8AIX - chains H and L of the 24 polymer chains in the assembly; structure by electron microscopy, 5.80 A resolution (low resolution: residue-level contacts below are approximate; hydrogen-bond / salt-bridge calls are withheld).

== Chain H (and L) ==
Protein: Crescentin
From: Caulobacter vibrioides
Notes: chain L of this document is another copy of the same molecule, construct and numbering; everything in this record applies to it too
Reference sequence: A0A8F8EC09 (A0A8F8EC09_CAUVI); residue numbers follow UniProt; this construct covers 1-457
Chain sequence (457 residues; numbered 1 to 457; the number before each row is that of its first residue):
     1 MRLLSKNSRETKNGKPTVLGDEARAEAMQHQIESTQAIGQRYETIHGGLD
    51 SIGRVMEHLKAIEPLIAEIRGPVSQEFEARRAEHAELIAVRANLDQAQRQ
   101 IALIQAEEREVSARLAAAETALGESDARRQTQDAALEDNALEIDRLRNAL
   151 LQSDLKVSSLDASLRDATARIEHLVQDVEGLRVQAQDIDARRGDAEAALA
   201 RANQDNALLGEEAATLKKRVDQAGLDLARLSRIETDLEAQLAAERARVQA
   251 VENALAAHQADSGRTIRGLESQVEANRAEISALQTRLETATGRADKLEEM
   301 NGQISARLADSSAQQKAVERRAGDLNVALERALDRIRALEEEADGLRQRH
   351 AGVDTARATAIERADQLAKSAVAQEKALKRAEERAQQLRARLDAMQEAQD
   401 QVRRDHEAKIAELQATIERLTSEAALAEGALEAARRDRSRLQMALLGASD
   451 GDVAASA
Not modelled in the structure: 1-37, 217-457 (chain L: 1-44, 129-457)

== Chain H / chain L interface ==
Contacting residue pairs (14; chain H residue first):
  Ile38(H) - Ser74(L)
  Ile38(H) - Phe77(L)
  Arg41(H) - Arg70(L)
  Arg41(H) - Val73(L)
  Arg41(H) - Ser74(L)
  Ile45(H) - Arg70(L)
  Ser51(H) - Leu59(L)
  Ile52(H) - Lys60(L)
  Ile52(H) - Glu63(L)
  Met56(H) - Met56(L)
  Met56(H) - Lys60(L)
  Leu59(H) - Ile52(L)
  Ile66(H) - Leu49(L)
  Arg70(H) - Ile45(L)
Other interface residues (no listed pair), chain H (11 interface residues in all): Tyr42, Thr44

== Summary ==
Chain H and chain L each contribute 11 residues to their interface.
Chain H and chain L are both Crescentin (Caulobacter vibrioides); the structure, Cryo-EM structure of
crescentin filaments (wildtype, C2 symmetry and large box), was determined by electron microscopy (same
publication as 8AFE, 8AFH, 8AFL, 8AFM, 8AHL, 8AIA and 8AJB).
